PDB entry 1FYT | X-ray diffraction, 2.60 A resolution | chains A and E of the 5 polymer chains in the assembly

[Chain A]
Protein: HLA class II histocompatibility antigen, dr alpha chain
Organism: Homo sapiens
Notes: fragment: extracellular domain
Reference sequence: P01903 (2DRA_HUMAN); residues 1-181 here correspond to UniProt positions 26-206 (UniProt number = residue number + 25)
Amino-acid sequence (181 residues; numbered 1 to 181; the number before each row is that of its first residue):
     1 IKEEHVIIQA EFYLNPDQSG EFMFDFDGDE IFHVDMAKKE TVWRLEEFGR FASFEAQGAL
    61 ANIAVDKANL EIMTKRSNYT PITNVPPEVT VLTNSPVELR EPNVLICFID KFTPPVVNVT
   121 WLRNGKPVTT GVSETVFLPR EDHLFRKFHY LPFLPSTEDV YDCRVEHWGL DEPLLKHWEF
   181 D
Not modelled in the structure: 1
UniProt features mapped onto this chain:
  - region: Glu179 to Asp181 (Connecting peptide)
  - site: Gln9 (Self- and pathogen-derived peptide antigen), Gly49 (Self-peptide antigen), Phe51 (Self- and pathogen-derived peptide antigen), Ala52 (Self-peptide antigen), Ser53 (Self- and pathogen-derived peptide antigen), Glu55 (Pathogen-derived peptide antigen), Asn62 (Self- and pathogen-derived peptide antigen), Asn69 (Pathogen-derived peptide antigen), Arg76 (Self- and pathogen-derived peptide antigen)
  - glycosylation (N-linked (GlcNAc...) asparagine): Asn78, Asn118
Disulfide bonds: Cys107-Cys163
Covalent attachments: N-acetylglucosamine (NAG) linked to Asn78, Asn118

[Chain E]
Protein: T-cell receptor beta chain
Organism: Homo sapiens
Notes: fragment: extracellular domain
Reference sequence: P01850 (TCB_HUMAN); the author numbering skips numbers that UniProt does not, so the offset changes along the chain: 3-63 = UniProt 22-82; 65-100 = UniProt 83-118; 104-251 = UniProt 119-266
Amino-acid sequence (245 residues; row label = number of the first residue in the row; note: 4 numbers in that range are skipped by the numbering (no residue carries them; nothing is unmodelled there)):
     3 KVTQSSRYLV KRTGEKVFLE CVQDMDHENM FWYRQDPGLG LRLIYFSYDV KMKEKGDIPE
    63 G
    65 YSVSREKKER FSLILESAST NQTSMYLCAS SSTGLP
   104 YGYTFGSGTR LTVVEDLNKV FPPEVAVFEP SEAEISHTQK ATLVCLATGF FPDHVELSWW
   164 VNGKEVHSGV STDPQPLKEQ PALNDSRYSL SSRLRVSATF WQNPRNHFRC QVQFYGLSEN
   224 DEWTQDRAKP VTQIVSAEAW GRADCGFT
Not modelled in the structure: 247-251
Differences from the reference sequence: engineered mutation Ser192 (Cys207 in P01850)
Disulfide bonds: Cys23-Cys92, Cys148-Cys213

[Interface between chain A and chain E]
Pairs across the interface (16; chain A residue first):
  Lys39(A) - Met54(E)
  Lys39(A) - Lys55(E)  hydrogen bond (side chain-backbone)
  Lys39(A) - Glu56(E)  salt bridge
  Gln57(A) - Phe48(E)
  Gln57(A) - Tyr50(E)
  Gln57(A) - Glu56(E)  hydrogen bond
  Ala61(A) - Tyr50(E)  hydrophobic
  Ala61(A) - Thr97(E)
  Asn62(A) - Thr97(E)
  Ala64(A) - Glu30(E)
  Ala64(A) - Tyr50(E)
  Ala64(A) - Asp51(E)
  Val65(A) - Glu30(E)
  Val65(A) - Gly98(E)
  Lys67(A) - Asp51(E)  salt bridge
  Ala68(A) - Glu30(E)
Also at the interface, not in a pair above, chain A (10 interface residues in all): Gly58, Leu60
Also at the interface, not in a pair above, chain E (11 interface residues in all): Lys72, Ser96
Interface features reported in the paper:
  - residue pairs: Lys39(A)-Glu56(E) (salt bridge), Lys67(A)-Asp51(E) (salt bridge), Met54(E)-Lys39(A)

[In short]
Chain A and chain E form an interface of 10 and 11 residues respectively, with 2 hydrogen bonds and 2 salt
bridges. Polar pairs include Lys39(A)-Glu56(E), Lys67(A)-Asp51(E) and Lys39(A)-Lys55(E). The paper describes
salt bridges between Lys39(A) and Glu56(E) and Lys67(A) and Asp51(E); a contact between Met54(E) and Lys39(A).
Chain A is HLA class II histocompatibility antigen, dr alpha chain and chain E is T-cell receptor beta chain,
both from Homo sapiens; the structure, Crystal structure of a complex of a human alpha/beta-T cell receptor,
influenza ha antigen peptide, and ..., was determined by X-ray diffraction.
